PDB entry 1MAB | X-ray diffraction, 2.80 A resolution | chains A and B of the 3 polymer chains in the assembly

# Chain A
Protein: Protein (F1-atpase alpha chain)
Source organism: Rattus norvegicus
Notes: EC 3.6.1.34; fragment: alpha chain
UniProtKB: P15999 (ATPA_RAT); the construct lacks a stretch of the UniProt sequence, so the offset changes along the chain: 2-17 = UniProt 34-49; 18-510 = UniProt 51-543
Sequence (510 residues; row label = number of the first residue in the row):
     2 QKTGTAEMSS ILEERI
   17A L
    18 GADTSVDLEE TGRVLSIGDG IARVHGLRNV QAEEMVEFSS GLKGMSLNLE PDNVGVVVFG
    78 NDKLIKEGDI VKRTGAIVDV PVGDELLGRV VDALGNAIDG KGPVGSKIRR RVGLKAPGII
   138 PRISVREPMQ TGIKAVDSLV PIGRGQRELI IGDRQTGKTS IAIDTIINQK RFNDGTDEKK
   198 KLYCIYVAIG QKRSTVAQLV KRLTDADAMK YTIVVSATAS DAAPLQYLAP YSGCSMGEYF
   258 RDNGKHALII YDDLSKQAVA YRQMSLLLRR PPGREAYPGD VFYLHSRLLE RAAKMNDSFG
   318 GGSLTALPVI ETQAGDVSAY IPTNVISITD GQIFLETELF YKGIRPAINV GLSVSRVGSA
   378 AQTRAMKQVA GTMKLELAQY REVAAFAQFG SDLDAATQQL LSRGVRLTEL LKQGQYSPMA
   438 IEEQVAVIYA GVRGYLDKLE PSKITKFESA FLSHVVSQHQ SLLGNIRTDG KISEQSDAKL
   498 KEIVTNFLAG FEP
Not modelled in the structure: 2-9, 17A
UniProt features mapped onto this chain:
  - modified residue: Arg171 (Omega-N-methylarginine), Lys197 (N6-acetyllysine), Lys498 (N6-acetyllysine)
Metal / ion sites: Mg2+: Thr176 (together with ATP)
Residues lining bound ligands: ATP (adenosine-5'-triphosphate): Asp170, Arg171, Gln172, Thr173, Gly174, Lys175, Thr176, Ser177, Phe357, Arg362, Gln430, Gly431, Gln432
Reported in the primary citation:
  - binding site for the ligand ADP: Arg373
  - binding site for phosphate ion: Arg373

# Chain B
Protein: Protein (F1-atpase beta chain)
Source organism: Rattus norvegicus
Notes: EC 3.6.1.34; fragment: beta chain
UniProtKB: P10719 (ATPB_RAT); residues 1-479 here correspond to UniProt positions 51-529 (UniProt number = residue number + 50)
Sequence (479 residues; each row starts with the number of its first residue):
     1 SAAPKAGTAT GQIVAVIGAV VDVQFDEGLP PILNALEVQG RESRLVLEVA QHLGESTVRT
    61 IAMDGTEGLV RGQKVLDSGA PIKIPVGPET LGRIMNVIGE PIDERGPIKT KQFAPIHAEA
   121 PEFIEMSVEQ EILVTGIKVV DLLAPYAKGG KIGLFGGAGV GKTVLIMELI NNVAKAHGGY
   181 SVFAGVGERT REGNDLYHEM IESGVINLKD ATSKVALVYG QMNEPPGARA RVALTGLTVA
   241 EYFRDQEGQD VLLFIDNIFR FTQAGSEVSA LLGRIPSAVG YQPTLATDMG TMQERITTTK
   301 KGSITSVQAI YVPADDLTDP APATTFAHLD ATTVLSRAIA ELGIYPAVDP LDSTSRIMDP
   361 NIVGSEHYDV ARGVQKILQD YKSLQDIIAI LGMDELSEED KLTVSRARKI QRFLSQPFQV
   421 AEVFTGHMGK LVPLKETIKG FQQILAGDYD HLPEQAFYMV GPIEEAVAKA DKLAEEHGS
Not modelled in the structure: 478-479
UniProt features mapped onto this chain:
  - binding site (ADP): Gly159, Val160, Gly161, Lys162, Thr163, Val164
  - binding site (ATP): Gly159, Gly161, Lys162, Thr163, Val164, Arg189
  - binding site (phosphate): Gly159, Val160, Gly161, Lys162, Thr163
  - binding site (Mg(2+)): Thr163, Glu188
  - modified residue: Lys74 (N6-acetyllysine), Lys83 (N6-acetyllysine), Lys111 (N6-acetyllysine), Lys148 (N6-acetyllysine), Lys209 (N6-acetyllysine), Lys214 (N6-acetyllysine), Thr262 (Phosphothreonine), Ser365 (Phosphoserine), Lys376 (N6-acetyllysine), Ser383 (Phosphoserine), Lys430 (N6-acetyllysine), Lys435 (N6-acetyllysine), Lys472 (N6-acetyllysine), Ser479 (Phosphoserine)
  - glycosylation: Ser56 (O-linked (GlcNAc) serine)
Residues lining bound ligands:
  - ADP (adenosine-5'-diphosphate): Gly159, Val160, Gly161, Lys162, Thr163, Val164, Arg189, Tyr345, Pro417, Phe418, Ala421, Phe424
  - ATP (adenosine-5'-triphosphate): Ser355, Arg356, Asp359
Reported in the primary citation:
  - binding site for phosphate ion: Glu188
  - catalytic residues: Glu188 (proposed by the authors, not directly observed)

# Chain A / chain B interface
Pairs across the interface (76):
  Leu32(A) with His52(B); Gly54(B)
  Ser33(A) with His52(B)
  Ile34(A) with Gln51(B); His52(B), hydrogen bond (backbone-backbone)
  Asp36(A) with Gln51(B), hydrogen bond; Arg274(B), salt bridge
  Asn78(A) with Thr291(B)
  Lys80(A) with Pro31(B)
  Lys83(A) with Lys5(B); Leu29(B), hydrogen bond (side chain-backbone); His52(B)
  Glu84(A) with His52(B); Gly54(B), hydrogen bond (side chain-backbone); Glu55(B); Ser56(B), hydrogen bond (side chain-backbone); Thr57(B)
  Ile115(A) with Phe123(B), hydrophobic; Ile124(B)
  Asp116(A) with Ile124(B)
  Gly117(A) with Ile124(B)
  Arg171(A) with Phe326(B); Asp352(B); Thr354(B)
  Gln172(A) with Thr354(B); Ser355(B), hydrogen bond (side chain-backbone)
  Lys209(A) with Glu294(B); Ala327(B); His328(B); Arg356(B)
  Arg210(A) with Pro121(B), hydrogen bond (side chain-backbone); Glu122(B); Phe123(B); Met126(B); Glu294(B), hydrogen bond (backbone-side chain)
  Ser211(A) with Met126(B); Thr297(B)
  Val213(A) with Phe123(B), hydrophobic
  Ala214(A) with Phe123(B); Val128(B)
  Gln215(A) with Val128(B), hydrogen bond (side chain-backbone); Gln130(B), hydrogen bond
  Val217(A) with Phe123(B), hydrophobic
  Lys218(A) with Val128(B)
  Ala236(A) with Gly290(B); Thr291(B); Glu294(B)
  Ser237(A) with Thr291(B)
  Ala240(A) with Thr287(B)
  Lys273(A) with Ala327(B)
  Val276(A) with Ala286(B), hydrophobic
  Arg279(A) with Ser277(B), hydrogen bond; Ala278(B)
  Gln280(A) with Pro283(B); Thr284(B); Thr287(B)
  Leu283(A) with Ile275(B); Pro276(B); Ser277(B); Pro283(B), hydrophobic
  Leu284(A) with Pro283(B), hydrophobic
  Arg286(A) with Gly273(B), hydrogen bond (side chain-backbone); Ile275(B)
  Ala293(A) with Ser277(B)
  Glu355(A) with Gln379(B), hydrogen bond (backbone-side chain)
  Phe357(A) with Arg372(B)
  Tyr358(A) with Leu351(B), hydrogen bond (side chain-backbone); Arg372(B); Gln375(B); Lys376(B)
  Lys359(A) with Lys376(B); Gln379(B); Asp380(B), salt bridge
  Arg362(A) with Arg372(B)
  Gln405(A) with Ile388(B); Asp400(B)
Other interface residues (no listed pair), chain A (49 interface residues in all): Gly35, Asp79, Ile82, Val107, Gln208, Thr212, Asp238, Ala239, Pro289, Thr354, Phe406
Other interface residues (no listed pair), chain B (53 interface residues in all): Ile32, Ala50, Leu53, Lys151, Leu285, Thr332, Pro350, Gly373

# In short
49 residues of chain A face 53 of chain B across their interface; the contacts include 14 hydrogen bonds and 2
salt bridges. Polar pairs include Asp36(A)-Arg274(B), Lys359(A)-Asp380(B) and Asp36(A)-Gln51(B). From the
paper: the catalytic residue Glu188(B); a binding site for phosphate ion at Arg373(A) and Glu188(B).
Here chain A is Protein (F1-atpase alpha chain) and chain B is Protein (F1-atpase beta chain), both from
Rattus norvegicus. Entry 1MAB (Rat liver F1-atpase) was determined by X-ray diffraction.
